Entry 5DW0 (X-ray diffraction, 2.01 A resolution); this record covers chains A and B.

Chain A (and B):
Name: Tryptophan synthase beta chain 1
Organism: Pyrococcus furiosus (strain ATCC 43587 / DSM 3638 / JCM 8422 / Vc1)
Notes: EC 4.2.1.20; chain B of this document is another copy of the same molecule, construct and numbering; everything in this record applies to it too
Reference sequence: Q8U093 (TRPB1_PYRFU); numbering as in UniProt (aligned over 1-388)
Chain sequence (396 residues; each row starts with the number of its first residue):
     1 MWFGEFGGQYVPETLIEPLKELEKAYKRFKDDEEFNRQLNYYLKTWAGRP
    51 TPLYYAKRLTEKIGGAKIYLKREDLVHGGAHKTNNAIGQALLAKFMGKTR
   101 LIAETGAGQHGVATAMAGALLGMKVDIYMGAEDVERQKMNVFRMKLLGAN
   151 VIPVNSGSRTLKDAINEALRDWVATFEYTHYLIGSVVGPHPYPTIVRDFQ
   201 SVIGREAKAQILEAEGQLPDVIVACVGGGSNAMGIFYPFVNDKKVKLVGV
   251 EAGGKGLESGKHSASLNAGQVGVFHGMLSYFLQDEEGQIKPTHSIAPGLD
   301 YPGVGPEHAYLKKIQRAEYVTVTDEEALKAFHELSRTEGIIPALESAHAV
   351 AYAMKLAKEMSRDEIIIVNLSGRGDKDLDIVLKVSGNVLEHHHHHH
Not modelled in the structure: 389-396 (chain B: 386-396)
Construct notes: expression tag (389-396)
Bound ions: Na+: S263, S265, Y301, G303
Small-molecule neighbours: pyridoxyl-serine-5-monophosphate (PLS; [3-hydroxy-2-methyl-5-phosphonooxymethyl-pyridin-4-ylmethyl]-serine): A80, H81, K82, E104, T105, G106, A107, G108, Q109, H110, L161, G184, S185, C225, V226, G227, G228, G229, S230, N231, P297, G298, L299, D300, A343, E345, S371, G372, K376
UniProt features mapped onto this chain:
  - modified residue: K82 (N6-(pyridoxal phosphate)lysine)
From the paper describing this entry:
  - binding site for pyridoxyl-serine-5-monophosphate: D300
  - conformationally variable residues (domain motion, side-chain flip): E104, F274, H275
  - mutagenesis - P12L/E17G/I68V/F274S/T292S/T321A (9.4-fold), E17G/I68V/F274S/T292S/T321A (2.2 s-1), T292S (3.5-fold): increased catalytic activity
  - catalytic residues: E104 (proposed by the authors, not directly observed)

Interface between chain A and chain B:
Contacting residue pairs (85; chain A residue first):
  Y41(A) - Y55(B)
  K44(A) - P52(B)
  T45(A) - P52(B)
  T45(A) - L53(B)
  T45(A) - Y54(B)
  T45(A) - R72(B)
  W46(A) - Y54(B)
  W46(A) - R72(B)  hydrogen bond (backbone-side chain)
  W46(A) - E338(B)  hydrogen bond (side chain-backbone)
  W46(A) - G339(B)
  W46(A) - I340(B)
  G48(A) - P52(B)
  P52(A) - K44(B)
  P52(A) - T45(B)
  L53(A) - T45(B)
  Y54(A) - T45(B)
  Y54(A) - W46(B)
  Y54(A) - L120(B)
  Y55(A) - Y41(B)
  R58(A) - A119(B)  hydrogen bond (side chain-backbone)
  R58(A) - L120(B)
  R58(A) - G122(B)
  R72(A) - T45(B)
  R72(A) - W46(B)  hydrogen bond (side chain-backbone)
  R72(A) - H77(B)  hydrogen bond
  L75(A) - A47(B)
  L75(A) - G48(B)
  L75(A) - H77(B)
  H77(A) - R72(B)  hydrogen bond
  H77(A) - L75(B)
  H77(A) - G339(B)  hydrogen bond (side chain-backbone)
  H77(A) - I340(B)
  M116(A) - G339(B)
  A119(A) - R58(B)  hydrogen bond (backbone-side chain)
  A119(A) - S335(B)
  A119(A) - R336(B)
  A119(A) - T337(B)
  A119(A) - G339(B)
  L120(A) - Y54(B)
  L120(A) - R58(B)
  G122(A) - R58(B)
  M139(A) - L378(B)  hydrophobic
  M139(A) - L382(B)  hydrophobic
  F142(A) - L378(B)
  F142(A) - L382(B)  hydrophobic
  R143(A) - D375(B)  salt bridge
  R143(A) - L378(B)
  L146(A) - H332(B)
  L146(A) - S335(B)
  L146(A) - R336(B)
  L146(A) - L378(B)  hydrophobic
  L147(A) - S335(B)
  L147(A) - R336(B)
  L147(A) - G339(B)
  G148(A) - R336(B)
  H332(A) - L146(B)
  S335(A) - A119(B)
  S335(A) - L146(B)
  S335(A) - L147(B)
  R336(A) - A119(B)
  R336(A) - L146(B)
  T337(A) - A119(B)
  E338(A) - W46(B)  hydrogen bond (backbone-side chain)
  G339(A) - W46(B)
  G339(A) - H77(B)  hydrogen bond (backbone-side chain)
  G339(A) - M116(B)
  G339(A) - A119(B)
  G339(A) - L147(B)
  I340(A) - W46(B)
  I340(A) - H77(B)
  I341(A) - L147(B)  hydrophobic
  R373(A) - R373(B)
  R373(A) - D375(B)  salt bridge
  D375(A) - R143(B)  salt bridge
  D375(A) - R373(B)  salt bridge
  L378(A) - M139(B)  hydrophobic
  L378(A) - F142(B)
  L378(A) - R143(B)
  L378(A) - L146(B)  hydrophobic
  D379(A) - M139(B)
  L382(A) - K138(B)
  L382(A) - F142(B)  hydrophobic
  G386(A) - F142(B)
  N387(A) - F142(B)
  V388(A) - K145(B)
Other interface residues (no listed pair), chain A (46 interface residues in all): A47, D74, L121, K145, E213, F331, V381
Other interface residues (no listed pair), chain B (43 interface residues in all): D74, L121, G148, F331, I341, D379, V381

Overview:
Chain A and chain B form an interface of 46 and 43 residues respectively; the contacts include 10 hydrogen
bonds and 4 salt bridges. Polar pairs include R143(A)-D375(B), R373(A)-D375(B) and W46(A)-R72(B). Chain A
binds pyridoxyl-serine-5-monophosphate. From the paper: the catalytic residue E104(A);
P12L/E17G/I68V/F274S/T292S/T321A, E17G/I68V/F274S/T292S/T321A and T292S of chain A increase catalytic
activity.
Both chains are Tryptophan synthase beta chain 1 (Pyrococcus furiosus (strain ATCC 43587 / DSM 3638 / JCM 8422
/ Vc1)). Entry 5DW0 (TrpB from Pyrococcus furiosus with L-serine bound as the external aldimine) was
determined by X-ray diffraction, deposited together with 5DVZ, 5DW3 and 5E0K.
